8SOJ - chains A and D of the 4 polymer chains in the assembly; structure by electron microscopy, 3.80 A resolution.

# Chain A
Protein: CST complex subunit CTC1
Organism: Escherichia coli O157:H7
Reference sequence: chimeric construct of P0AEY0, Q2NKJ3: residues -381 to -16 from P0AEY0 (MALE_ECO57) positions 27-392 (UniProt number = residue number + 408); residues 1-1217 from Q2NKJ3 positions 1-1217 (same numbers)
Amino-acid sequence (1613 residues; each row starts with the number of its first residue; numbers below 1 keep their minus sign (Met-395 is residue -395)):
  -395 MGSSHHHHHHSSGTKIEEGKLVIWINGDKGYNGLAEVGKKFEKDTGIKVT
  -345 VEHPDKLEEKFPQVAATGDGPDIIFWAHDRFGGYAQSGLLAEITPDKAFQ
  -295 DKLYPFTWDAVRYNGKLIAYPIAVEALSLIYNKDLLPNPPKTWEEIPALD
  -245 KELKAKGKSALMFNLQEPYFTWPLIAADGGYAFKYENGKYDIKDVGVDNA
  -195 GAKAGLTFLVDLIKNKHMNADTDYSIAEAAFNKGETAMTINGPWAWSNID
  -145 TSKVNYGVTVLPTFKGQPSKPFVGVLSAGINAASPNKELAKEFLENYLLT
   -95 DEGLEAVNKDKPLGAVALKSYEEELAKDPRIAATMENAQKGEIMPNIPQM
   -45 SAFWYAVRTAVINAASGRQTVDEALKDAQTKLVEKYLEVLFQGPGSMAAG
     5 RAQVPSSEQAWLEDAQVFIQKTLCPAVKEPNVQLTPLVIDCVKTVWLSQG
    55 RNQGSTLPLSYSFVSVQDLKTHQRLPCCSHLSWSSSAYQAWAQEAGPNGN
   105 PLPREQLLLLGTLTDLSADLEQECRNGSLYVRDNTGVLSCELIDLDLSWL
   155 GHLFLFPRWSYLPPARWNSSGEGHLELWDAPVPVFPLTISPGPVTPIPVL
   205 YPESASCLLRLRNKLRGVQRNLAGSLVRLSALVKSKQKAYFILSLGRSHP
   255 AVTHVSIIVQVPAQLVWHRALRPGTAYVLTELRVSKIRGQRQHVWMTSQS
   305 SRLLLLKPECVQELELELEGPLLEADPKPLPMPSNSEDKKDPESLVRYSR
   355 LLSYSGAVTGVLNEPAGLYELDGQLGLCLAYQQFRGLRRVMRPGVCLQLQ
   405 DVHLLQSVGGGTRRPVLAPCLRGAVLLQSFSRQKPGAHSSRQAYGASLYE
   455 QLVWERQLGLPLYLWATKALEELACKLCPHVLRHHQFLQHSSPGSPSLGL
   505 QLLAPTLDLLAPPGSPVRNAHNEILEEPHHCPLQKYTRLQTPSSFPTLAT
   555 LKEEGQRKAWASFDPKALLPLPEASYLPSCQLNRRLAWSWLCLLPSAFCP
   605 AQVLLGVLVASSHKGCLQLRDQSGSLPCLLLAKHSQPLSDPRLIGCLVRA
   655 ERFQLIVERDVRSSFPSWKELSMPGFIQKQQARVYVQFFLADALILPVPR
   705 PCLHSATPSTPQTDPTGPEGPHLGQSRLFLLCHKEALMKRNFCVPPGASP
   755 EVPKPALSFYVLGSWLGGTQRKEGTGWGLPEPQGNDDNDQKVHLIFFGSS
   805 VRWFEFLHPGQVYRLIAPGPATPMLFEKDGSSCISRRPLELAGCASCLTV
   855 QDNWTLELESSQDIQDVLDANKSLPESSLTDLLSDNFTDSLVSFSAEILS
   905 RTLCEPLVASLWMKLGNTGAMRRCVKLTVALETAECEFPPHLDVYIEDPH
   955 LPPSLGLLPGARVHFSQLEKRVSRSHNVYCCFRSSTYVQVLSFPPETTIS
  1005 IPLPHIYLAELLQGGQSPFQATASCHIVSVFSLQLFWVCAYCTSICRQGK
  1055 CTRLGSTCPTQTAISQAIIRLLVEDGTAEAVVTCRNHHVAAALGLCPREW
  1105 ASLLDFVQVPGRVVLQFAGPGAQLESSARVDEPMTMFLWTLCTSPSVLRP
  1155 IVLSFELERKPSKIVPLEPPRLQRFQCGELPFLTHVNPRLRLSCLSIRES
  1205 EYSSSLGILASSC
Not modelled in the structure: -395 to 7, 321-344, 708-726, 1209-1217
Construct notes: initiating methionine (-395); expression tag (-394 to -382); linker (-15 to 0)
Ion coordination: Zn2+: Cys1043, Cys1046, Cys1055, Cys1062
What the authors report for this chain:
  - disease-associated variants - H484P, G503R: abolished binding to Protection of telomeres protein 1 (chain D)
  - contacts within the chain: Pro483-His484 (hydrophobic contact)

# Chain D
Protein: Protection of telomeres protein 1
Organism: Homo sapiens
Reference sequence: Q9NUX5 (POTE1_HUMAN); residue numbers follow UniProt; this construct covers 2-634
Amino-acid sequence (646 residues; row label = number of the first residue in the row; a row labelled like 320A-320D holds insertion residues (320A, then the next letters in order); numbers below 1 keep their minus sign (Met-7 is residue -7)):
    -7 MHHHHHHGSSLVPATNYIYTPLNQLKGGTIVNVYGVVKFFKPPYLSKGTD
    43 YCSVVTIVDQTNVKLTCLLFSGNYEALPIIYKNGDIVRFHRLKIQVYKKE
    93 TQGITSSGFASLTFEGTLGAPIIPRTSSKYFNFTTEDHKMVEALRVWAST
   143 HMSPSWTLLKLCDVQPMQYFDLTCQLLGKAEVDGASFLLKVWDGTRTPFP
   193 SWRVLIQDLVLEGDLSHIHRLQNLTIDILVYDNHVHVARSLKVGSFLRIY
   243 SLHTKLQSMNSENQTMLSLEFHLHGGTSYGRGIRVLPESNSDVDQLKKDL
   293 ESANLTANQHSDVICQSEPDDSFPSSGS
320A-320D ESDL
   321 VSLYEVERCQQLSATILTDHQYLERTPLCAILKQKAPQQYRIRAKLRSYK
   371 PRRLFQSVKLHCPKCHLLQEVPHEGDLDIIFQDGATKTPDVKLQNTSLYD
   421 SKIWTTKNQKGRKVAVHFVKNNGILPLSNECLLLIEGGTLSEICKLSNKF
   471 NSVIPVRSGHEDLELLDLSAPFLIQGTIHHYGCKQCSSLRSIQNLNSLVD
   521 KTSWIPSSVAEALGIVPLQYVFVMTFTLDDGTGVLEAYLMDSDKFFQIPA
   571 SEVLMDDDLQKSVDMIMDMFCPPGIKIDAYPWLECFIKSYNVTNGTDNQI
   621 CYQIFDTTVAEDVI
Not modelled in the structure: -7 to 148
Construct notes: initiating methionine (-7); expression tag (-6 to 1); insertion (320A-320D)
UniProt features mapped onto this chain:
  - region (DNA-binding): Lys33 to Thr48, Ser270 to Arg273
  - site: Ser243 (DNA-binding)
  - natural variant: Ile78 (I78T: In TPDS3; uncertain significance), Tyr89 (Y89C: In TPDS3), Gln94 (Q94E: In TPDS3), Gly95 (G95C: In TPDS3), Arg137 (R137H: In TPDS3), Asp224 (D224N: In TPDS3), Leu259 (L259S: In PFBMFT8; uncertain significance), Ser270 (S270N: In TPDS3), Arg273 (R273L: In TPDS3; R273Q: In TPDS3), Ser322 (S322L: In CRMCC3; uncertain significance), Ala532 (A532P: In TPDS3), Gln623 (Q623H: In TPDS3)
Ion coordination: Zn2+: Cys382, Cys385, Cys503, Cys506
What the authors report for this chain:
  - contacts within the chain: Ser322-Arg367
  - mutagenesis - S317D/S318D/S320D/S322D, S317D/S318D/S320D: increased binding to CST complex subunit CTC1 (chain A)
  - mutagenesis - S317A/S318A/S320A: abolished binding to CST complex subunit CTC1 (chain A)

# How chain A and chain D interact
Residue-residue contacts (58):
  Arg170(A) with Glu631(D), salt bridge
  Ser444(A) with Asp632(D), hydrogen bond (side chain-backbone); Ile634(D)
  His484(A) with Gln331(D); Leu332(D), hydrogen bond (backbone-backbone); Met589(D); Pro601(D)
  Arg487(A) with Leu332(D); Ser333(D), hydrogen bond (side chain-backbone); Ala630(D); Val633(D)
  His489(A) with Asp632(D), salt bridge
  Ser583(A) with Gln308(D)
  Cys584(A) with Gln308(D), hydrogen bond (backbone-side chain)
  Asn587(A) with Gln308(D), hydrogen bond
  Arg588(A) with Gln308(D)
  Val613(A) with Gln330(D)
  Ser615(A) with Glu325(D), hydrogen bond
  His617(A) with Tyr324(D), hydrogen bond (side chain-backbone); Glu325(D)
  Lys618(A) with Leu320D(D)
  Arg624(A) with Glu325(D), salt bridge; Asp598(D), salt bridge
  Gln626(A) with Ile595(D); Ala599(D)
  Ser627(A) with Ile595(D)
  Ser629(A) with Asp598(D)
  Arg666(A) with Ser309(D); Asp312(D); Asp313(D), salt bridge
  Ser667(A) with Gln308(D)
  Gln682(A) with Ser309(D), hydrogen bond
  Pro705(A) with Leu332(D), hydrophobic
  Ser803(A) with Val326(D)
  Glu909(A) with Ser303(D); Gln308(D), hydrogen bond
  Pro910(A) with Asn296(D)
  Leu911(A) with Leu297(D), hydrophobic
  Ser914(A) with Arg212(D); Asp304(D)
  Leu915(A) with Asn296(D)
  Lys918(A) with Gln167(D), hydrogen bond (backbone-side chain); Trp184(D); Asn296(D)
  Leu919(A) with Lys289(D)
  Ala924(A) with Asp313(D); Ser314(D), hydrogen bond (backbone-backbone)
  Arg926(A) with Asp313(D); Glu320A(D), salt bridge
  Arg927(A) with Gln308(D), hydrogen bond (side chain-backbone); Pro311(D)
  Tyr949(A) with Leu297(D), hydrophobic
  Glu973(A) with Lys290(D), salt bridge
  Arg975(A) with Lys290(D); Leu297(D)
  Ser977(A) with Thr298(D)
  Tyr983(A) with Ser294(D), hydrogen bond; Thr298(D)
Interface residues without a listed pair, chain A (52 interface residues in all): Ser64, Tyr448, Val485, Ser616, Gln622, Asp625, Gly628, Ile648, Gly649, Gln685, Ala913, Cys928, Glu951, Val976, Cys985
Interface residues without a listed pair, chain D (43 interface residues in all): Phe238, Glu293, Ala299, Val305, Ser317, Leu323, Leu447
From the paper, about this interface:
  - residue pairs: His489(A)-Asp632(D) (hydrogen bond), Arg624(A)-Glu325(D) (salt bridge)
  - interface residues, chain A: His484(A), Glu909(A)
  - interface residues, chain D: Ser309(D), Ser322(D), Ala630(D)

# Summary
The interface between chain A and chain D involves 52 residues on one side and 43 on the other, with 13
hydrogen bonds and 7 salt bridges. Polar contacts include Arg170(A)-Glu631(D), His489(A)-Asp632(D) and
Arg624(A)-Glu325(D). The paper describes a hydrogen bond between His489(A) and Asp632(D); a salt bridge
between Arg624(A) and Glu325(D). The paper reports that H484P and G503R of chain A abolish binding to
Protection of telomeres protein 1 (chain D); interface residues His484(A), Glu909(A) and Ser309(D) among
others; 5 substitutions were tested in all.
Here chain A is CST complex subunit CTC1 (Escherichia coli O157:H7) and chain D is Protection of telomeres
protein 1 (Homo sapiens). Entry 8SOJ (Cryo-EM structure of human CST bound to POT1(ESDL)/TPP1 in the absence
of telomeric ssDNA) was determined by electron microscopy together with 8SOK from the same study.
